Entry 3AXM (X-ray diffraction, 1.65 A resolution); this record covers chains E and F of the 16 polymer chains in the assembly.

[Chain E (and F)]
Name: Ribulose bisphosphate carboxylase large chain
Source organism: Oryza sativa Japonica Group
Notes: EC 4.1.1.39; chain F of this document is another copy of the same molecule, construct and numbering; everything in this record applies to it too
UniProtKB: P0C512 (RBL_ORYSJ); residue numbers follow UniProt; this construct covers 1-477
Sequence (477 residues; numbered 1 to 477; the number before each row is that of its first residue):
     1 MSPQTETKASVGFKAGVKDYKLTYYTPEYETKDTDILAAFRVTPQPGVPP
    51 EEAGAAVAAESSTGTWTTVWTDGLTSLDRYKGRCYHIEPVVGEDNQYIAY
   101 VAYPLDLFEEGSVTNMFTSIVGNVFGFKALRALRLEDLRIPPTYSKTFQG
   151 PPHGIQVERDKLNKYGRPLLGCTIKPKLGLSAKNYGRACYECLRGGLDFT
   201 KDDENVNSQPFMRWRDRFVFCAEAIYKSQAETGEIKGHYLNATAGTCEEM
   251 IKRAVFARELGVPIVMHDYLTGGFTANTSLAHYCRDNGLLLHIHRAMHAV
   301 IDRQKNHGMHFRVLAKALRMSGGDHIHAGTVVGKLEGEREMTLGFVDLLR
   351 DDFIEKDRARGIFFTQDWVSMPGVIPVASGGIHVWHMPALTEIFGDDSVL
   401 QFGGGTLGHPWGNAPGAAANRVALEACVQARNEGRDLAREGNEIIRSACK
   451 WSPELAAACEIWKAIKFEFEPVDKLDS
Unresolved in the structure: 1-11, 18-21, 331-337, 464-477 (chain F: 1-11, 18-20, 333-337, 464-477)
Modified residues: Lys-201 (lysine nz-carboxylic acid; KCX)
Bound ions: Mg2+: Lys-201, Asp-203, Glu-204 (together with 6-phosphogluconic acid)
Small-molecule neighbours: 6-phosphogluconic acid (6PG): Thr-173, Lys-175, Lys-201, Asp-203, Glu-204, His-294, Arg-295, His-298, His-327, Gly-329, Ser-379, Gly-380

[Chain E / chain F interface]
Contacting residue pairs - 189 pairs, chain E then chain F:
  Phe-13(E) with His-409(F)
  Ala-15(E) with Gly-408(F); Pro-410(F), hydrophobic; Ile-461(F)
  Gly-16(E) with Ile-461(F)
  Gln-45(E) with Arg-303(F)
  Ser-62(E) with Lys-177(F)
  Thr-65(E) with Lys-175(F)
  Trp-66(E) with Gly-381(F); Ile-382(F); His-383(F); Gly-404(F); Gly-405(F); Trp-462(F)
  Thr-67(E) with Gly-404(F); Trp-462(F), hydrogen bond
  Thr-68(E) with Gly-408(F)
  Val-69(E) with Leu-407(F)
  Trp-70(E) with Leu-407(F), hydrogen bond (backbone-backbone); Asn-413(F), hydrogen bond
  Thr-71(E) with Lys-175(F), hydrogen bond (side chain-backbone); Pro-176(F); Leu-180(F); Leu-407(F)
  Asp-72(E) with Pro-176(F)
  Leu-74(E) with Leu-180(F), hydrophobic
  Thr-75(E) with Gly-179(F), hydrogen bond (side chain-backbone)
  Tyr-80(E) with Leu-178(F); Gly-179(F)
  Asp-106(E) with Gln-209(F); Pro-210(F)
  Leu-107(E) with Leu-178(F); Gln-209(F), hydrogen bond (backbone-side chain)
  Phe-108(E) with Gln-209(F)
  Glu-109(E) with Asn-207(F); Ser-208(F), hydrogen bond (side chain-backbone); Gln-209(F); Arg-253(F), salt bridge
  Glu-110(E) with Pro-210(F); Arg-213(F), salt bridge
  Ser-112(E) with Ala-244(F); Gly-245(F), hydrogen bond (side chain-backbone)
  Thr-114(E) with Thr-243(F); Ala-244(F); Thr-271(F), hydrogen bond (side chain-backbone); Gly-272(F)
  Asn-115(E) with Asn-205(F), hydrogen bond (side chain-backbone); Asn-207(F), hydrogen bond; Gln-209(F), hydrogen bond
  Phe-117(E) with Met-297(F), hydrophobic
  Thr-118(E) with Glu-204(F); Asn-205(F); Asp-268(F); Thr-271(F), hydrogen bond
  Ser-119(E) with Asn-205(F)
  Val-121(E) with Met-297(F), hydrophobic; Val-300(F)
  Gly-122(E) with Ala-296(F); Met-297(F), hydrogen bond (backbone-backbone)
  Asn-123(E) with Glu-204(F)
  Phe-125(E) with Ala-299(F); Val-300(F), hydrophobic; Arg-303(F), hydrogen bond (backbone-side chain)
  Gly-126(E) with Ala-299(F); Arg-303(F)
  Phe-127(E) with Arg-303(F), hydrogen bond (backbone-side chain)
  Lys-128(E) with Arg-303(F)
  Leu-130(E) with Arg-303(F), hydrogen bond (backbone-side chain)
  Arg-131(E) with Gln-304(F), hydrogen bond (backbone-side chain)
  Ala-132(E) with Gln-304(F)
  Lys-175(E) with Thr-65(F); Thr-71(F), hydrogen bond (backbone-side chain)
  Pro-176(E) with Thr-71(F); Asp-72(F); Leu-77(F), hydrophobic
  Lys-177(E) with Ser-62(F)
  Leu-178(E) with Tyr-80(F); Leu-107(F), hydrophobic
  Gly-179(E) with Thr-75(F), hydrogen bond (backbone-side chain); Tyr-80(F)
  Leu-180(E) with Thr-71(F); Leu-74(F), hydrophobic
  Glu-204(E) with Thr-118(F); Asn-123(F)
  Asn-205(E) with Asn-115(F), hydrogen bond (backbone-side chain); Thr-118(F); Ser-119(F)
  Asn-207(E) with Glu-109(F); Asn-115(F), hydrogen bond
  Ser-208(E) with Glu-109(F), hydrogen bond (backbone-side chain)
  Gln-209(E) with Asp-106(F); Leu-107(F), hydrogen bond (side chain-backbone); Phe-108(F); Glu-109(F); Asn-115(F), hydrogen bond
  Pro-210(E) with Asp-106(F); Glu-110(F)
  Arg-213(E) with Glu-110(F), salt bridge
  Thr-243(E) with Thr-114(F)
  Ala-244(E) with Ser-112(F); Thr-114(F); Thr-275(F), hydrogen bond (backbone-side chain)
  Gly-245(E) with Ser-112(F), hydrogen bond (backbone-side chain); Phe-274(F); Thr-275(F); Thr-278(F), hydrogen bond (backbone-side chain)
  Thr-246(E) with Thr-275(F); Thr-278(F); Ser-279(F); His-282(F)
  Cys-247(E) with Cys-247(F), disulfide; Thr-275(F); Ala-276(F), hydrophobic; Ser-279(F), hydrogen bond (backbone-side chain)
  Glu-248(E) with Ser-279(F), hydrogen bond
  Arg-253(E) with Glu-109(F), salt bridge
  Asp-268(E) with Thr-118(F)
  Thr-271(E) with Thr-114(F), hydrogen bond (backbone-side chain); Thr-118(F), hydrogen bond
  Gly-272(E) with Thr-114(F); Gly-273(F); Phe-274(F); Thr-275(F), hydrogen bond (backbone-backbone)
  Gly-273(E) with Gly-272(F); Gly-273(F)
  Phe-274(E) with Gly-245(F); Gly-272(F)
  Thr-275(E) with Ala-244(F), hydrogen bond (side chain-backbone); Gly-245(F); Thr-246(F); Cys-247(F); Gly-272(F), hydrogen bond (backbone-backbone); Ala-276(F)
  Ala-276(E) with Cys-247(F), hydrophobic; Thr-275(F)
  Thr-278(E) with Gly-245(F), hydrogen bond (side chain-backbone); Thr-246(F)
  Ser-279(E) with Thr-246(F); Cys-247(F), hydrogen bond (side chain-backbone); Glu-248(F), hydrogen bond
  His-282(E) with Thr-246(F)
  Ala-296(E) with Gly-122(F)
  Met-297(E) with Phe-117(F), hydrophobic; Val-121(F), hydrophobic; Gly-122(F), hydrogen bond (backbone-backbone)
  Ala-299(E) with Phe-125(F); Gly-126(F); His-307(F), hydrogen bond (backbone-side chain)
  Val-300(E) with Val-121(F); Phe-125(F), hydrophobic; Ile-301(F), hydrophobic; His-307(F); Met-309(F), hydrophobic
  Ile-301(E) with Val-300(F), hydrophobic
  Arg-303(E) with Gln-45(F); Phe-125(F), hydrogen bond (side chain-backbone); Gly-126(F); Phe-127(F), hydrogen bond (side chain-backbone); Lys-128(F); Leu-130(F), hydrogen bond (side chain-backbone); His-307(F)
  Gln-304(E) with Arg-131(F), hydrogen bond (side chain-backbone); Ala-132(F); His-307(F), hydrogen bond
  His-307(E) with Ala-299(F), hydrogen bond (side chain-backbone); Val-300(F); Arg-303(F); Gln-304(F), hydrogen bond
  Gly-308(E) with Val-300(F)
  Met-309(E) with Val-300(F), hydrophobic
  Ile-382(E) with Trp-66(F)
  His-383(E) with Trp-66(F)
  Gly-404(E) with Trp-66(F); Thr-67(F); Val-69(F)
  Gly-405(E) with Trp-66(F)
  Leu-407(E) with Val-69(F); Trp-70(F), hydrogen bond (backbone-backbone); Thr-71(F)
  Gly-408(E) with Phe-13(F); Ala-15(F); Thr-68(F)
  His-409(E) with Phe-13(F)
  Pro-410(E) with Ala-15(F), hydrophobic
  Asn-413(E) with Trp-70(F), hydrogen bond
  Ile-461(E) with Ala-15(F); Gly-16(F)
  Trp-462(E) with Trp-66(F); Thr-67(F), hydrogen bond
Interface residues without a listed pair, chain E (96 interface residues in all): Leu-77, Gly-111, Asn-184, Ala-188, Phe-211, Asn-306, Gly-381, Gly-412
Interface residues without a listed pair, chain F (98 interface residues in all): Val-17, Gly-111, Asn-184, Phe-211, Asn-306, Gly-308, Val-331, Gly-380, Gly-412
Inter-chain disulfides: Cys-247(E)/Cys-247(F)

[Overview]
Chain E and chain F form an interface of 96 and 98 residues respectively, with 1 disulfide bond, 50 hydrogen
bonds and 4 salt bridges. Polar contacts include Glu-109(E)/Arg-253(F), Glu-110(E)/Arg-213(F) and
Thr-67(E)/Trp-462(F). Chain E binds 6-phosphogluconic acid. Lys-201(E), Asp-203(E) and Glu-204(E) coordinate
Mg2+.
Both chains are Ribulose bisphosphate carboxylase large chain (Oryza sativa Japonica Group). Entry 3AXM
(Structure of rice Rubisco in complex with 6PG) was determined by X-ray diffraction, deposited together with
3AXK and 1WDD.
